6SC7 - chains A and C of the 3 polymer chains in the assembly; structure by X-ray diffraction, 2.56 A resolution.

== Chain A ==
Molecule: E3 ubiquitin-protein ligase RNF31
Organism: Homo sapiens
Notes: EC 2.3.2.31
Reference sequence: Q96EP0 (RNF31_HUMAN); residue numbers follow UniProt; this construct covers 697-1072
Amino-acid sequence (376 residues; row label = number of the first residue in the row):
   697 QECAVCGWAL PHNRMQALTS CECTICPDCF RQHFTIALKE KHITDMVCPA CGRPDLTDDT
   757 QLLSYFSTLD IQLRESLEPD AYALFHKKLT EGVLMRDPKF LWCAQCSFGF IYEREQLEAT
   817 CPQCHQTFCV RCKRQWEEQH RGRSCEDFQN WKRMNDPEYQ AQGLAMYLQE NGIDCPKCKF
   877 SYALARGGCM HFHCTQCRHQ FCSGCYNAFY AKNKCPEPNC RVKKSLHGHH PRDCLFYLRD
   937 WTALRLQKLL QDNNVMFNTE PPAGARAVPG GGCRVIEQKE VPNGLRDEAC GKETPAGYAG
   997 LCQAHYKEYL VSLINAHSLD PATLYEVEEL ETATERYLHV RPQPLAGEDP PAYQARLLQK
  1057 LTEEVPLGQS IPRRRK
Unresolved in the structure: 750-757, 959-967, 1070-1072
Swiss-Prot annotation at these positions:
  - zinc finger: Cys-699 to Arg-749 (RING-type 1), Ala-779 to Cys-841 (IBR-type), Cys-871 to Cys-901 (RING-type 2)
  - active site: Cys-885
  - binding site (Zn(2+)): Cys-699, Cys-702, Cys-717, Cys-719, Cys-722, Cys-725, Cys-744, Cys-747, Cys-799, Cys-802, Cys-817, Cys-820, Cys-825, Cys-828, His-836, Cys-841, Cys-871, Cys-874, Cys-890, Cys-893 and 4 more in UniProt
  - cross-link ((Microbial infection) Glycyl lysine isopeptide (Lys-Gly)): Lys-735 (interchain with G-Cter in ubiquitin), Lys-783 (interchain with G-Cter in ubiquitin), Lys-875 (interchain with G-Cter in ubiquitin)
  - mutagenesis: Cys-699 (C699S: Abolishes polyubiquitination activity of LUBAC; when associated with S-702), Cys-702 (C702S: Abolishes polyubiquitination activity of LUBAC; when associated with S-699), Lys-735 (K735R: Reduced ubiquitination; when associated with R-783 and R-875), Lys-783 (K783R: Reduced ubiquitination; when associated with R-735 and R-875), Cys-871 (C871S: Abolishes polyubiquitination activity of LUBAC; when associated with S-874), Cys-874 (C874S: Abolishes polyubiquitination activity of LUBAC; when associated with S-871), Lys-875 (K875R: Reduced ubiquitination; when associated with R-735 and R-783), Cys-885 (C885A: Abolished E3 ubiquitin-protein ligase activity and ability to promote formation of the bacterial ubiquitin coat; when associated with A-935 and A-983), Arg-935 (R935A: Abolished E3 ubiquitin-protein ligase activity and ability to promote formation of the bacterial ubiquitin coat; when associated with A-885 and A-983), Asp-983 (D983A: Abolished E3 ubiquitin-protein ligase activity and ability to promote formation of the bacterial ubiquitin coat; when associated with A-885 and A-935)
Covalently attached groups: compound L6H linked to Cys-885
Metal / ion sites: Zn2+ site 1: Cys-699, Cys-702, Cys-722, Cys-725; Zn2+ site 2: Cys-717, Cys-719, Cys-744, Cys-747; Zn2+ site 3: Cys-799, Cys-802, Cys-817, Cys-820; Zn2+ site 4: Cys-825, Cys-828, His-836, Cys-841; Zn2+ site 5: Cys-871, Cys-874, Cys-890, Cys-893; Zn2+ site 6: Cys-898, Cys-901, His-926, Cys-930; Zn2+ site 7: Cys-911, Cys-916, His-923, His-925; Zn2+ site 8: Cys-969, Cys-986, His-1001
Ligand contacts: L6H ([2-[3-(cyclooct-4-en-1-yloxycarbonylamino)propylamino]-2-oxidanylidene-ethyl] (E)-4-[(2-oxidanylidene-5,6,7,8-tetrahydro-1H-quinolin-3-yl)carbonylamino]but-2-enoate): Tyr-878, Leu-880, Gly-884, His-887, Phe-888, His-889, Thr-891, Glu-973, Gln-974, Glu-976, Leu-981, Lys-988
What the authors report for this chain:
  - binding site for L6H: Cys-885, His-887, Phe-888, His-889
  - catalytic residues: Cys-885 (citing earlier work)

== Chain C ==
Molecule: Single domain antibody
Organism: synthetic construct
Notes: antibody fragment or engineered binder
Amino-acid sequence (120 residues; row label = number of the first residue in the row):
     1 EVQLLESGGG LVQPGGSLRL SCAASGFTFR GYSMAWVRQA PGKGLEWVST ISPIGTYTYY
    61 ADSVKGRFTI SRDNSKNTLY LQMNSLRAED TAVYYCAKGS YSRGTPFDYW GQGTLVTVSS
Disulfide bonds: Cys-22/Cys-96

== Interface between chain A and chain C ==
Pairs across the interface (34; chain A residue first):
  Arg-770(A) / Tyr-101(C)  hydrogen bond (side chain-backbone)
  Pro-775(A) / Tyr-32(C)
  Tyr-778(A) / Tyr-101(C)  hydrophobic
  His-782(A) / Tyr-101(C)
  Lys-783(A) / Arg-30(C)
  Thr-786(A) / Ile-54(C)
  Glu-787(A) / Arg-30(C)  salt bridge
  Arg-792(A) / Thr-56(C)
  Arg-792(A) / Tyr-57(C)  hydrogen bond
  Asp-793(A) / Ser-52(C)  hydrogen bond
  Asp-793(A) / Pro-53(C)
  Asp-793(A) / Ile-54(C)  hydrogen bond (side chain-backbone)
  Asp-793(A) / Gly-55(C)  hydrogen bond (side chain-backbone)
  Asp-793(A) / Thr-56(C)  hydrogen bond (backbone-side chain)
  Asp-793(A) / Tyr-57(C)
  Pro-794(A) / Tyr-57(C)
  Lys-795(A) / Tyr-57(C)
  Lys-795(A) / Tyr-59(C)  hydrogen bond
  Phe-796(A) / Tyr-101(C)
  Trp-798(A) / Ser-100(C)
  Trp-798(A) / Ser-102(C)
  Trp-798(A) / Thr-105(C)
  Trp-798(A) / Pro-106(C)  hydrophobic
  Ser-803(A) / Arg-103(C)
  Ser-803(A) / Gly-104(C)  hydrogen bond (backbone-backbone)
  Phe-804(A) / Arg-103(C)
  Gln-819(A) / Arg-103(C)
  Lys-873(A) / Ser-120(C)
  Cys-874(A) / Ala-88(C)
  Lys-875(A) / Arg-87(C)  hydrogen bond (backbone-side chain)
  Lys-875(A) / Glu-89(C)
  Gln-892(A) / Ala-88(C)  hydrogen bond (side chain-backbone)
  Gln-892(A) / Glu-89(C)
  Cys-893(A) / Ser-120(C)
Other interface residues (no listed pair), chain A (25 interface residues in all): Ala-779, Cys-802, Gly-805, Phe-876
Other interface residues (no listed pair), chain C (21 interface residues in all): Gly-31

== Overview ==
Chain A and chain C form an interface of 25 and 21 residues respectively; the contacts include 10 hydrogen
bonds and 1 salt bridge. Polar contacts include Glu-787(A)/Arg-30(C), Arg-770(A)/Tyr-101(C) and
Arg-792(A)/Tyr-57(C). Covalently linked compound L6H: at Cys-885(A). From the paper: the catalytic residue
Cys-885(A); a binding site for L6H at Cys-885(A), His-887(A) and Phe-888(A) among others.
Here chain A is E3 ubiquitin-protein ligase RNF31 (Homo sapiens) and chain C is Single domain antibody
(synthetic construct). Entry 6SC7 (dAb3/HOIP-RBR-Ligand3) was determined by X-ray diffraction together with
6SC5, 6SC6, 6SC8, 6SC9 and 6T2J from the same study.
